Entry 6V92 (electron microscopy, 20.00 A resolution (very low resolution: no residue pairs are listed; an interface is given only as per-side residue counts)); this record covers chains j and c of the 35 polymer chains in the assembly.

# Chain j
Molecule: 146-nt DNA strand
Sequence (146 nucleotides; row label = number of the first residue in the row):
   147 ATCAATATCCACCTGCAGATTCTACCAAAAGTGTATTTGGAAACTGCTCC
   197 ATCAAAAGGCATGTTCAGCTGAATTCAGCTGAACATGCCTTTTGATGGAG
   247 CAGTTTCCAAATACACTTTTGGTAGAATCTGCAGGTGGATATTGAT

# Chain c
Name: Histone H2A type 1-B/E
Source organism: Homo sapiens
UniProtKB: P04908 (H2A1B_HUMAN); residues 0-129 here correspond to UniProt positions 1-130 (UniProt number = residue number + 1)
Chain sequence (130 residues; numbered 0 to 129; the number before each row is that of its first residue; numbering starts at 0):
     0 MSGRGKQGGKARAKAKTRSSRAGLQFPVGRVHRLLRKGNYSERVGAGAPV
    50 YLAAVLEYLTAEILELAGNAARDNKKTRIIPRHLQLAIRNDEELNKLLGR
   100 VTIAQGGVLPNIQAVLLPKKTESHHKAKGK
Disordered / not traced: 0-10, 119-129
UniProt features mapped onto this chain:
  - modified residue: Ser1 (N-acetylserine), Arg3 (Citrulline), Lys5 (N6-(2-hydroxyisobutyryl)lysine), Lys9 (N6-(2-hydroxyisobutyryl)lysine), Lys13 (N6-(beta-hydroxybutyryl)lysine), Lys36 (N6-(2-hydroxyisobutyryl)lysine), Lys74 (N6-(2-hydroxyisobutyryl)lysine), Lys75 (N6-(2-hydroxyisobutyryl)lysine), Lys95 (N6-(2-hydroxyisobutyryl)lysine), Gln104 (N5-methylglutamine), Lys118 (N6-(2-hydroxyisobutyryl)lysine), Lys119 (N6-crotonyllysine), Thr120 (Phosphothreonine), Lys125 (N6-crotonyllysine)
  - cross-link (Glycyl lysine isopeptide (Lys-Gly)): Lys13 (interchain with G-Cter in ubiquitin), Lys15 (interchain with G-Cter in ubiquitin), Lys119 (interchain with G-Cter in ubiquitin)

# How chain j and chain c interact
At this resolution (20 A) residue pairs are not listed: 12 residues of chain j and 16 of chain c lie at the interface.

# In short
12 residues of chain j face 16 of chain c across their interface.
Here chain j is a 146-nt DNA strand and chain c is Histone H2A type 1-B/E (Homo sapiens). Entry 6V92 (RSC-NCP)
was determined by electron microscopy (same publication as 6V8O).
